Entry 6XLM (electron microscopy, 3.20 A resolution); this record covers chains B and D of the 9 polymer chains in the assembly.

[Chain B]
Name: DNA-directed RNA polymerase subunit alpha
From: Escherichia coli O157:H7
Notes: EC 2.7.7.6
Reference sequence: P0A7Z6 (RPOA_ECO57); numbering as in UniProt (aligned over 1-329)
Chain sequence (329 residues; row label = number of the first residue in the row):
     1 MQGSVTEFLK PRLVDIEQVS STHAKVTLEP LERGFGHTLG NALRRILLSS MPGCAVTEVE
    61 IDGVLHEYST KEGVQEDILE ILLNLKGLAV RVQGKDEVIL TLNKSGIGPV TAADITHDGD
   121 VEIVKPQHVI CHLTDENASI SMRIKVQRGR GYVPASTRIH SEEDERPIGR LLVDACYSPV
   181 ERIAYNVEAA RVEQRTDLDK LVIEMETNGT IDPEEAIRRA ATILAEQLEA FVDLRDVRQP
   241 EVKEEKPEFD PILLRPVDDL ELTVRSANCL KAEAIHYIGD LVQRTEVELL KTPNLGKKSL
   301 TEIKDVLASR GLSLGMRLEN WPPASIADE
Disordered / not traced: 1-3, 160-168, 235-329

[Chain D]
Name: DNA-directed RNA polymerase subunit beta'
From: Escherichia coli O157:H7
Notes: EC 2.7.7.6
Reference sequence: P0A8T8 (RPOC_ECO57); residue numbers follow UniProt; this construct covers 1-1407
Chain sequence (1407 residues; numbered 1 to 1407; the number before each row is that of its first residue):
     1 MKDLLKFLKA QTKTEEFDAI KIALASPDMI RSWSFGEVKK PETINYRTFK PERDGLFCAR
    61 IFGPVKDYEC LCGKYKRLKH RGVICEKCGV EVTQTKVRRE RMGHIELASP TAHIWFLKSL
   121 PSRIGLLLDM PLRDIERVLY FESYVVIEGG MTNLERQQIL TEEQYLDALE EFGDEFDAKM
   181 GAEAIQALLK SMDLEQECEQ LREELNETNS ETKRKKLTKR IKLLEAFVQS GNKPEWMILT
   241 VLPVLPPDLR PLVPLDGGRF ATSDLNDLYR RVINRNNRLK RLLDLAAPDI IVRNEKRMLQ
   301 EAVDALLDNG RRGRAITGSN KRPLKSLADM IKGKQGRFRQ NLLGKRVDYS GRSVITVGPY
   361 LRLHQCGLPK KMALELFKPF IYGKLELRGL ATTIKAAKKM VEREEAVVWD ILDEVIREHP
   421 VLLNRAPTLH RLGIQAFEPV LIEGKAIQLH PLVCAAYNAD FDGDQMAVHV PLTLEAQLEA
   481 RALMMSTNNI LSPANGEPII VPSQDVVLGL YYMTRDCVNA KGEGMVLTGP KEAERLYRSG
   541 LASLHARVKV RITEYEKDAN GELVAKTSLK DTTVGRAILW MIVPKGLPYS IVNQALGKKA
   601 ISKMLNTCYR ILGLKPTVIF ADQIMYTGFA YAARSGASVG IDDMVIPEKK HEIISEAEAE
   661 VAEIQEQFQS GLVTAGERYN KVIDIWAAAN DRVSKAMMDN LQTETVINRD GQEEKQVSFN
   721 SIYMMADSGA RGSAAQIRQL AGMRGLMAKP DGSIIETPIT ANFREGLNVL QYFISTHGAR
   781 KGLADTALKT ANSGYLTRRL VDVAQDLVVT EDDCGTHEGI MMTPVIEGGD VKEPLRDRVL
   841 GRVTAEDVLK PGTADILVPR NTLLHEQWCD LLEENSVDAV KVRSVVSCDT DFGVCAHCYG
   901 RDLARGHIIN KGEAIGVIAA QSIGEPGTQL TMRTFHIGGA ASRAAAESSI QVKNKGSIKL
   961 SNVKSVVNSS GKLVITSRNT ELKLIDEFGR TKESYKVPYG AVLAKGDGEQ VAGGETVANW
  1021 DPHTMPVITE VSGFVRFTDM IDGQTITRQT DELTGLSSLV VLDSAERTAG GKDLRPALKI
  1081 VDAQGNDVLI PGTDMPAQYF LPGKAIVQLE DGVQISSGDT LARIPQESGG TKDITGGLPR
  1141 VADLFEARRP KEPAILAEIS GIVSFGKETK GKRRLVITPV DGSDPYEEMI PKWRQLNVFE
  1201 GERVERGDVI SDGPEAPHDI LRLRGVHAVT RYIVNEVQDV YRLQGVKIND KHIEVIVRQM
  1261 LRKATIVNAG SSDFLEGEQV EYSRVKIANR ELEANGKVGA TYSRDLLGIT KASLATESFI
  1321 SAASFQETTR VLTEAAVAGK RDELRGLKEN VIVGRLIPAG TGYAYHQDRM RRRAAGEAPA
  1381 APQVTAEDAS ASLAELLNAG LGGSDNE
Disordered / not traced: 1-15, 933-947, 1127-1135, 1376-1407
Metal / ion sites: Zn2+ site 1: Cys70, Cys72, Cys85, Cys88; Mg2+: Asp460, Asp462, Asp464 (shared with 1 residue of chain R); Zn2+ site 2: Cys814, Cys888, Cys895, Cys898
Swiss-Prot annotation at these positions:
  - binding site (Zn(2+)): Cys70, Cys72, Cys85, Cys88, Cys814, Cys888, Cys895, Cys898
  - binding site (Mg(2+)): Asp460, Asp462, Asp464
  - modified residue: Lys972 (N6-acetyllysine)

[How chain B and chain D interact]
Pairs across the interface - 38 pairs, chain B then chain D:
  Leu48(B) with Arg535(D); Arg538(D); Ser539(D)
  Ser49(B) with Ser539(D)
  Leu79(B) with Val526(D), hydrophobic; Lys549(D)
  Glu80(B) with Arg551(D), salt bridge; Leu569(D)
  Leu83(B) with Val526(D), hydrophobic; Leu527(D); Thr528(D); Arg551(D); Leu569(D), hydrophobic
  Asn84(B) with Arg551(D), hydrogen bond
  Lys86(B) with Val526(D), hydrogen bond (side chain-backbone); Thr528(D); Glu532(D), salt bridge
  Tyr152(B) with Glu532(D), hydrogen bond; Arg535(D); Leu536(D); Leu541(D), hydrophobic
  Pro154(B) with Met525(D), hydrophobic; Leu541(D)
  Asp174(B) with Met525(D)
  Cys176(B) with Glu532(D); Arg535(D), hydrogen bond
  Ser178(B) with Arg535(D)
  Val180(B) with Arg535(D)
  Glu181(B) with Lys531(D); Arg535(D), hydrogen bond (backbone-side chain)
  Arg182(B) with Glu534(D), salt bridge; Met581(D)
  Arg191(B) with Asp413(D), salt bridge
  Gln194(B) with Ala406(D), hydrogen bond (side chain-backbone); Trp409(D); Glu443(D)
  Thr196(B) with Glu443(D), hydrogen bond
  Glu206(B) with Lys531(D), salt bridge
Other interface residues (no listed pair), chain B (20 interface residues in all): Arg44
Other interface residues (no listed pair), chain D (21 interface residues in all): Lys370

[In short]
The interface between chain B and chain D involves 20 residues on one side and 21 on the other, with 7
hydrogen bonds and 5 salt bridges. Among the polar pairs are Glu80(B)-Arg551(D), Lys86(B)-Glu532(D) and
Arg182(B)-Glu534(D).
Chain B is DNA-directed RNA polymerase subunit alpha and chain D is DNA-directed RNA polymerase subunit beta',
both from Escherichia coli O157:H7; the structure, Cryo-EM structure of E.coli RNAP-DNA elongation complex 1
(RDe1) in EcmrR-dependent transcription, was determined by electron microscopy together with 6XL5, 6XL6, 6XL9,
6XLA, 6XLJ, 6XLK, 6XLL and 6XLN from the same study.
